PDB entry 6ZZX | electron microscopy, 2.70 A resolution | chains H and L of the 24 polymer chains in the assembly

[Chain H]
Name: Photosystem I reaction center subunit VI-chloroplastic-like
From: Chlorella ohadii
Reference sequence: A0A2P6TPU7 (A0A2P6TPU7_CHLSO); aligned to UniProt positions 34-127 over residues 34-127 (the alignment contains insertions or deletions, so no single offset holds)
Amino-acid sequence (94 residues; numbered 34 to 127; the number before each row is that of its first residue):
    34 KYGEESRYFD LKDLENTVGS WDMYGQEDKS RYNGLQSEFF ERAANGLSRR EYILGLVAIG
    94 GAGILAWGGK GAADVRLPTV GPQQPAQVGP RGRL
Sequence notes: conflict I92 (Val in A0A2P6TPU7), G102 (Leu in A0A2P6TPU7), A105 (Ser in A0A2P6TPU7), A106 (Ser in A0A2P6TPU7), R109 (Ser in A0A2P6TPU7), V113 (Lys114 in A0A2P6TPU7)
Bound ions: chlorophyll a Mg near D107 (its only coordinating residue here)
Small-molecule neighbours:
  - beta-carotene (BCR): L68, E71, F72, R75
  - chlorophyll a (CLA), molecule 1: S63, R64, N66, L68, Q69, F72, F73
  - chlorophyll a (CLA), molecule 2: R64, Y65, Q69, F73
  - chlorophyll a (CLA), molecule 3: F72, R75, A76, N78
  - chlorophyll a (CLA), molecule 4: I92, G93, G96, I97, W100, L110
  - chlorophyll a (CLA), molecule 5: G96, A99, W100, K103, G104, D107, V108

[Chain L]
Name: Photosystem I reaction center subunit XI
From: Chlorella ohadii
Reference sequence: A0A2P6TC44 (A0A2P6TC44_CHLSO); aligned to UniProt positions 295-451 over residues 295-451 (the alignment contains insertions or deletions, so no single offset holds)
Amino-acid sequence (157 residues; row label = number of the first residue in the row):
   295 KVQVVQPVNG DPFIGMLETP VTSSPAIAWY LSNLPAYRTG VSPLLRGVEI GLAHGYLLVG
   355 PFIKLGPLRD VENVAEIVGC INGAATVLIL TLCLAYGAVT FQGEGPQVGV KTLSGRSIPR
   415 DPLQSADGWN KFTAGFAVGG LSGAAWGYLC TQILPYY
Sequence notes: conflict Y350 (Phe in A0A2P6TC44), D364 (Asn in A0A2P6TC44), D421 (Glu422 in A0A2P6TC44), L443 (Ile444 in A0A2P6TC44)
Bound ions: chlorophyll a Mg near E343 (its only coordinating residue here)
Small-molecule neighbours:
  - beta-carotene (BCR), molecule 1: Y324, L346, A347, Y350, L351, S436, A439, W440
  - beta-carotene (BCR), molecule 2: I344, H348, I383, L386, C387, Y390, F426, F430
  - beta-carotene (BCR), molecule 3: Y350, W440, C444, L448
  - beta-carotene (BCR), molecule 4: F356, I375, A378, A379
  - chlorophyll a (CLA), molecule 1: V299, L311, T313, P314, V315
  - chlorophyll a (CLA), molecule 2: M310, L311, T313, V315, T316, I321, Y324, L325
  - chlorophyll a (CLA), molecule 3: V315, Y324, L325, L328, P329, A330, E343, I344, A347, H348, L351
  - chlorophyll a (CLA), molecule 4: W323, Y324, N327, L328, E343, L346, A347
  - chlorophyll a (CLA), molecule 5: H348, L351, L352, I383
  - chlorophyll a (CLA), molecule 6: Y350, L351, V353, G354, P355, I357, K358, L359, G441, C444, T445, L448, Y451
  - chlorophyll a (CLA), molecule 7: L352, P355, F356, L359, G360, P361, R363
  - chlorophyll a (CLA), molecule 8: P361, L362, I371, C374, I375, G377, A378
  - chlorophyll a (CLA), molecule 9: L382, Y390, V393, T394
  - chlorophyll a (CLA), molecule 10: L382, T385, L386
  - chlorophyll a (CLA), molecule 11: L448, P449, Y450, Y451

[Interface between chain H and chain L]
Residue-residue contacts (70):
  K34(H) - N303(L)
  K34(H) - D305(L)  salt bridge
  Y41(H) - G304(L)
  Y41(H) - D305(L)
  Y41(H) - P306(L)
  Y41(H) - F307(L)  hydrophobic
  D46(H) - K405(L)  salt bridge
  E48(H) - V402(L)
  E48(H) - G403(L)
  E48(H) - V404(L)  hydrogen bond (side chain-backbone)
  E48(H) - K405(L)  hydrogen bond (side chain-backbone)
  S53(H) - V402(L)
  S53(H) - G403(L)  hydrogen bond (side chain-backbone)
  S53(H) - V404(L)
  S53(H) - K405(L)  hydrogen bond (backbone-backbone)
  W54(H) - V302(L)  hydrophobic
  W54(H) - N303(L)
  W54(H) - K405(L)
  W54(H) - T406(L)
  W54(H) - L407(L)  hydrophobic
  D55(H) - K405(L)  hydrogen bond (backbone-backbone)
  D55(H) - T406(L)
  D55(H) - I412(L)
  M56(H) - V302(L)  hydrophobic
  Y57(H) - T316(L)  hydrogen bond (side chain-backbone)
  Y57(H) - A322(L)  hydrophobic
  Y57(H) - L325(L)
  Y57(H) - S326(L)  hydrogen bond (backbone-side chain)
  Y57(H) - Y331(L)
  G58(H) - Y331(L)
  Q59(H) - S326(L)  hydrogen bond
  Q59(H) - Y331(L)  hydrogen bond (backbone-backbone)
  Q59(H) - R332(L)  hydrogen bond (backbone-side chain)
  Q59(H) - T333(L)  hydrogen bond (backbone-backbone)
  E60(H) - G334(L)
  E60(H) - R410(L)  salt bridge
  E60(H) - I412(L)
  D61(H) - R332(L)
  D61(H) - G334(L)
  D61(H) - V335(L)
  K62(H) - G334(L)
  R64(H) - N327(L)  hydrogen bond (side chain-backbone)
  R64(H) - R332(L)
  R64(H) - E343(L)  salt bridge
  Y65(H) - P329(L)
  Y65(H) - V335(L)  hydrophobic
  Y65(H) - L339(L)  hydrophobic
  Y65(H) - R340(L)
  Y65(H) - E343(L)  hydrogen bond
  S70(H) - L339(L)
  F73(H) - L338(L)
  F73(H) - V342(L)  hydrophobic
  E74(H) - L338(L)
  A77(H) - L338(L)
  A77(H) - V432(L)  hydrophobic
  L80(H) - A428(L)
  S81(H) - N424(L)
  S81(H) - K425(L)
  S81(H) - A428(L)
  R83(H) - L388(L)
  I86(H) - L384(L)  hydrophobic
  I86(H) - L388(L)  hydrophobic
  L87(H) - L388(L)  hydrophobic
  L89(H) - L384(L)  hydrophobic
  L89(H) - A431(L)  hydrophobic
  V90(H) - V381(L)  hydrophobic
  V90(H) - L384(L)  hydrophobic
  V90(H) - T385(L)
  V108(H) - L362(L)  hydrophobic
  V108(H) - I371(L)  hydrophobic
Also at the interface, not in a pair above, chain H (35 interface residues in all): N49, T50, V51, G52, A76, N78, G93
Also at the interface, not in a pair above, chain L (48 interface residues in all): I308, L346, A392, R414, D421, T427, L435

[In short]
Chain H and chain L form an interface of 35 and 48 residues respectively, with 13 hydrogen bonds and 4 salt
bridges. Polar pairs include K34(H)-D305(L), D46(H)-K405(L) and E60(H)-R410(L). 2 chlorophyll a molecules and
one beta-carotene molecule are bound between chain H and chain L.
Here chain H is Photosystem I reaction center subunit VI-chloroplastic-like and chain L is Photosystem I
reaction center subunit XI, both from Chlorella ohadii. Entry 6ZZX (Structure of low-light grown Chlorella
ohadii Photosystem I) was determined by electron microscopy together with 6ZZY and 7A4P from the same study.
